Entry 2NUE (X-ray diffraction, 2.90 A resolution); this record covers chains A and B of the 3 polymer chains in the assembly.

# Chain A (and B)
Molecule: Ribonuclease III
Organism: Aquifex aeolicus
Notes: EC 3.1.26.3; chain B of this document is another copy of the same molecule, construct and numbering; everything in this record applies to it too
UniProt: O67082 (RNC_AQUAE); residues 1-221 here = UniProt positions 1-221
Amino-acid sequence (221 residues; row label = number of the first residue in the row):
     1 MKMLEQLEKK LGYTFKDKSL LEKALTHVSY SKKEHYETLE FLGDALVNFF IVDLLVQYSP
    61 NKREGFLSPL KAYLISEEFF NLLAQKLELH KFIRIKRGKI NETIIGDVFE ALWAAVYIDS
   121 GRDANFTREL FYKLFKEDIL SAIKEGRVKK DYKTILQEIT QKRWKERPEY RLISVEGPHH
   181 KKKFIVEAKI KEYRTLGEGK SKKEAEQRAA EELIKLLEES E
Unresolved in the structure: 1 (chain B: 221)

# How chain A and chain B interact
Pairs across the interface - 48 pairs, chain A then chain B:
  E37(A) - R63(B)  salt bridge
  E37(A) - E64(B)  hydrogen bond (side chain-backbone)
  T38(A) - V56(B)
  T38(A) - K62(B)  hydrogen bond (side chain-backbone)
  F41(A) - V52(B)  hydrophobic
  F41(A) - V56(B)  hydrophobic
  F41(A) - E64(B)
  F41(A) - L67(B)  hydrophobic
  F41(A) - K71(B)
  L42(A) - D53(B)
  A45(A) - N48(B)
  A45(A) - V52(B)  hydrophobic
  L46(A) - F49(B)  hydrophobic
  N48(A) - A45(B)
  F49(A) - A45(B)
  F49(A) - L46(B)  hydrophobic
  F49(A) - Y117(B)
  V52(A) - F41(B)
  V52(A) - A45(B)  hydrophobic
  D53(A) - L42(B)
  D53(A) - Y117(B)  hydrogen bond
  D53(A) - R122(B)  salt bridge
  V56(A) - L42(B)  hydrophobic
  Q57(A) - R122(B)
  K62(A) - E37(B)
  K62(A) - T38(B)
  R63(A) - H35(B)
  R63(A) - E37(B)  salt bridge
  E64(A) - E37(B)  hydrogen bond (backbone-side chain)
  E64(A) - F41(B)
  L67(A) - F41(B)  hydrophobic
  K71(A) - F41(B)
  Y117(A) - F49(B)
  Y117(A) - D53(B)  hydrogen bond
  Y117(A) - R128(B)  hydrogen bond
  R122(A) - D53(B)  salt bridge
  R122(A) - Q57(B)
  R122(A) - N125(B)
  R122(A) - R128(B)  hydrogen bond (backbone-side chain)
  D123(A) - N125(B)  hydrogen bond
  A124(A) - A124(B)  hydrophobic
  A124(A) - N125(B)  hydrogen bond (backbone-side chain)
  N125(A) - R122(B)
  N125(A) - D123(B)
  N125(A) - A124(B)  hydrogen bond (side chain-backbone)
  N125(A) - N125(B)  hydrogen bond
  R128(A) - Y117(B)  hydrogen bond
  K215(A) - E198(B)
Also at the interface, not in a pair above, chain A (29 interface residues in all): H35, S68, F126, R208, E212
Also at the interface, not in a pair above, chain B (28 interface residues in all): L55, S68, E212

# Overview
The interface between chain A and chain B involves 29 residues on one side and 28 on the other, with 12
hydrogen bonds and 4 salt bridges. Among the polar pairs are E37(A)-R63(B), D53(A)-R122(B) and E37(A)-E64(B).
Chain A and chain B are both Ribonuclease III (Aquifex aeolicus); the structure, Crystal structure of RNase
III from Aquifex aeolicus complexed with ds-RNA at 2.9-Angstrom Resolution, was determined by X-ray
diffraction together with 2NUF and 2NUG from the same study.
